Entry 7ZLP (X-ray diffraction, 1.94 A resolution); this record covers chains A and C of the 3 polymer chains in the assembly.

== Chain A ==
Protein: Suppressor of cytokine signaling 2
Source organism: Homo sapiens
UniProt: O14508 (SOCS2_HUMAN); residues 32-198 here = UniProt positions 32-198
Sequence (169 residues; numbered 30 to 198; the number before each row is that of its first residue):
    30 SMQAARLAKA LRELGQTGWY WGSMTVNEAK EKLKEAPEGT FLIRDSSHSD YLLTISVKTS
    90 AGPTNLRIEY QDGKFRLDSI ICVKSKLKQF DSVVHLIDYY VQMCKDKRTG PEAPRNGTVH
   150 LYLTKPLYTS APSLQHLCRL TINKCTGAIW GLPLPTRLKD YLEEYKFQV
Differences from the reference sequence: expression tag (30-31)
Residues lining bound ligands: JHR ([4-[(2S)-2-[2-(4-fluorophenyl)ethanoylamino]-3-[(4-fluorophenyl)methylamino]-3-oxidanylidene-propyl]phenyl] dihydrogen phosphate): Val55, Asn56, Lys59, Arg73, Asp74, Ser75, Ser76, His77, Thr83, Pro92, Thr93, Asn94, Leu95, Arg96, Ile110, His149, Leu150
UniProt features mapped onto this chain:
  - modified residue: Ser52 (Phosphoserine)
  - cross-link: Lys173 (Glycyl lysine isopeptide (Lys-Gly) (interchain with G-Cter in ubiquitin))
  - natural variant: Ser52 (S52N: Increased protein half-life), Asn94 (N94D: Decreased ability to bind phosphorylated substrates), Arg96 (R96L: Decreased ability to bind phosphorylated substrates), Leu106 (L106V: Does not affect ability to bind phosphorylated substrates), Cys133 (C133Y: Does not affect ability to bind phosphorylated substrates)
  - mutagenesis: Arg73 (R73E: Impaired ability to mediate ubiquitination of GHR), Lys87 (K87R: No effect on protein half-life), Lys154 (K154R: No effect on protein half-life), Leu163 (L163P: Abolished interaction with ELOB and ELOC, preventing formation of the ECS(SOCS2) complex), Cys167 (C167F: Abolished interaction with ELOB and ELOC, preventing formation of the ECS(SOCS2) complex), Lys173 (K173R: Increased protein half-life)
What the authors report for this chain:
  - binding site for JHR: Arg73, Ser75, Ser76, Thr93, Asn94, Leu95, Arg96, Ile110, Leu150

== Chain C ==
Protein: Elongin-C
Source organism: Homo sapiens
UniProt: Q15369 (ELOC_HUMAN); numbering as in UniProt (aligned over 17-112)
Sequence (97 residues; row label = number of the first residue in the row):
    16 MMYVKLISSD GHEFIVKREH ALTSGTIKAM LSGPGQFAEN ETNEVNFREI PSHVLSKVCM
    76 YFTYKVRYTN SSTEIPEFPI APEIALELLM AANFLDC
Unresolved in the structure: 48-50, 53-56
Differences from the reference sequence: initiating methionine (16)

== How chain A and chain C interact ==
Contacting residue pairs (38):
  Trp50(A) - Ser86(C)
  Lys61(A) - Ser86(C)  hydrogen bond (side chain-backbone)
  Pro66(A) - Glu89(C)
  Leu156(A) - Glu89(C)
  Tyr157(A) - Ile90(C)
  Thr158(A) - Thr84(C)
  Thr158(A) - Ser86(C)  hydrogen bond (backbone-side chain)
  Ser159(A) - Tyr83(C)
  Ser159(A) - Thr84(C)  hydrogen bond (side chain-backbone)
  Ser159(A) - Ile90(C)
  Ala160(A) - Tyr79(C)  hydrophobic
  Ala160(A) - Tyr83(C)  hydrogen bond (backbone-backbone)
  Ala160(A) - Ile90(C)
  Pro161(A) - Tyr76(C)  hydrogen bond (backbone-side chain)
  Ser162(A) - Tyr76(C)
  Ser162(A) - Cys112(C)
  Leu163(A) - Tyr76(C)  hydrogen bond (backbone-side chain)
  Leu163(A) - Ala107(C)  hydrophobic
  Leu163(A) - Cys112(C)  hydrogen bond (backbone-backbone)
  Gln164(A) - Leu104(C)
  Gln164(A) - Ala107(C)
  Gln164(A) - Asn108(C)  hydrogen bond
  Gln164(A) - Cys112(C)  hydrogen bond (side chain-backbone)
  Leu166(A) - Tyr76(C)  hydrophobic
  Leu166(A) - Phe93(C)  hydrophobic
  Leu166(A) - Ile95(C)
  Cys167(A) - Ile95(C)
  Cys167(A) - Leu103(C)  hydrophobic
  Cys167(A) - Leu104(C)
  Thr170(A) - Ile95(C)
  Thr170(A) - Ala100(C)
  Ile171(A) - Leu101(C)  hydrophobic
  Cys174(A) - Pro97(C)  hydrophobic
  Pro182(A) - Leu101(C)
  Leu183(A) - Leu101(C)  hydrophobic
  Leu183(A) - Met105(C)  hydrophobic
  Leu187(A) - Met105(C)  hydrophobic
  Leu187(A) - Asn108(C)
Interface residues without a listed pair, chain A (25 interface residues in all): Ala65, Leu181, Pro184, Tyr190, Leu191
Interface residues without a listed pair, chain C (22 interface residues in all): Val73, Lys80, Asn85, Asp111

== Overview ==
25 residues of chain A face 22 of chain C across their interface, with 9 hydrogen bonds. Polar pairs include
Lys61(A)-Ser86(C), Thr158(A)-Ser86(C) and Ser159(A)-Thr84(C). Ligands of chain A: compound JHR. UniProt lists
6 mutagenesis sites on chain A. From the paper: a binding site for JHR at Arg73(A), Ser75(A) and Ser76(A)
among others.
Here chain A is Suppressor of cytokine signaling 2 and chain C is Elongin-C, both from Homo sapiens. Entry
7ZLP (Crystal structure of SOCS2:ElonginB:ElonginC in complex with compound 9) was determined by X-ray
diffraction (same publication as 7ZLM, 7ZLN, 7ZLO, 7ZLR and 7ZLS).
